PDB entry 7M3T | X-ray diffraction, 3.20 A resolution | chains GG and kk of the 39 polymer chains in the assembly

== Chain GG ==
Protein: Coat protein
Source organism: Satellite tobacco mosaic virus
UniProtKB: P17574 (COAT_STMV); numbering as in UniProt (aligned over 1-159)
Amino-acid sequence (159 residues; each row starts with the number of its first residue):
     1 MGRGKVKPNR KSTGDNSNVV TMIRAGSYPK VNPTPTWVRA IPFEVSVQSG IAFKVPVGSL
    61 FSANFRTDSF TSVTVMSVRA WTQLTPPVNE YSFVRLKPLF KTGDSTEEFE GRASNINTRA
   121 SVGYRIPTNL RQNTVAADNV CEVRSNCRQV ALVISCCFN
Not modelled in the structure: 1-15

== Chain kk ==
Molecule: 10-nt RNA strand
Source organism: Satellite tobacco mosaic virus
Sequence (10 nucleotides; row label = number of the first residue in the row):
   182 UUUUUUUUUU
Not modelled in the structure: 189-191

== How chain GG and chain kk interact ==
Pairs across the interface - 4 pairs, chain GG then chain kk:
  Asn-16(GG) / U185(kk)  sugar contact
  Asn-16(GG) / U186(kk)  sugar contact
  Thr-21(GG) / U187(kk)  phosphate contact
  Arg-24(GG) / U188(kk)  salt bridge to the phosphate
Other interface residues (no listed pair), chain GG (4 interface residues in all): Ser-17

== Summary ==
The chain GG/chain kk interface involves 4 residues from each chain, with 1 salt bridge. Its one salt-bridged
contact is Arg-24(GG)/U188(kk).
Here chain GG is Coat protein and chain kk is a 10-nt RNA strand, both from Satellite tobacco mosaic virus.
Entry 7M3T (Crystallographic structure of a cubic crystal of STMV (80.7 degree rotation about 111) grown from
chloride) was determined by X-ray diffraction together with 5BKL, 5BKN, 7M2T, 7M2V, 7M50 and 7M57 from the
same study.
